PDB entry 8YEU | X-ray diffraction, 3.05 A resolution | chains D and E of the 6 polymer chains in the assembly

[Chain D]
Protein: Tubulin beta chain
Organism: Sus scrofa
Reference sequence: A0A8D0VN39 (A0A8D0VN39_PIG); numbering as in UniProt (aligned over 1-431)
Chain sequence (431 residues; each row starts with the number of its first residue):
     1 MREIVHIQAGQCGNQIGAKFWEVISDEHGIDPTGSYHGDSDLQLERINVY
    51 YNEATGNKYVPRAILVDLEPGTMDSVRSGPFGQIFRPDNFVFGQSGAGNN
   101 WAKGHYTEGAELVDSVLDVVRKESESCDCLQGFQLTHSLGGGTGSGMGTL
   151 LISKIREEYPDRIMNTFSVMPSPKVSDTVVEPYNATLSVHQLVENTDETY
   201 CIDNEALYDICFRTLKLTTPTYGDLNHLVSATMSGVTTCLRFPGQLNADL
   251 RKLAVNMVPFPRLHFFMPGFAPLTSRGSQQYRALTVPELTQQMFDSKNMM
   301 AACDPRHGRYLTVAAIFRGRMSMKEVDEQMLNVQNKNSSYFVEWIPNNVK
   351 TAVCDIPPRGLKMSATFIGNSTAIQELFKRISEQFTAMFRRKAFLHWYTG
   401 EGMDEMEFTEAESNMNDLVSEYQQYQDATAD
Disordered / not traced: 274-283
Residues lining bound ligands:
  - A1D6L (6-fluoranyl-4-(6-methoxy-3,4-dihydro-2H-quinolin-1-yl)quinazolin-2-amine): Val236, Cys239, Leu240, Leu246, Ala248, Asp249, Lys252, Leu253, Asn256, Met257, Ala314, Ala315, Ile316, Lys350, Thr351, Ala352
  - GDP (guanosine-5'-diphosphate): Gly10, Gln11, Cys12, Gln15, Ile16, Asp67, Ala97, Ser138, Gly140, Gly141, Gly142, Thr143, Gly144, Val169, Val175, Ser176, Glu181, Asn204, Leu207, Tyr222, Leu225, Asn226

[Chain E]
Protein: Stathmin-4
Organism: Rattus norvegicus
Reference sequence: P63043 (STMN4_RAT); residues 5-145 here correspond to UniProt positions 49-189 (UniProt number = residue number + 44)
Chain sequence (143 residues; numbered 3 to 145; the number before each row is that of its first residue):
     3 MADMEVIELNKCTSGQSFEVILKPPSFDGVPEFNASLPRRRDPSLEEIQK
    53 KLEAAEERRKYQEAELLKHLAEKREHEREVIQKAIEENNNFIKMAKEKLA
   103 QKMESNKENREAHLAAMLERLQEKDKHAEEVRKNKELKEEASR
Disordered / not traced: 3-5, 29-43, 142-145
Differences from the reference sequence: initiating methionine (3); expression tag (4)

[Interface between chain D and chain E]
Residue-residue contacts - 23 pairs, chain D then chain E:
  Tyr106(D) with His129(E), hydrogen bond; Ala130(E), hydrophobic; Val133(E), hydrophobic; Arg134(E), hydrogen bond (backbone-side chain)
  Ala110(D) with Arg134(E)
  Ser153(D) with Leu123(E); Lys126(E)
  Lys154(D) with Asp127(E), salt bridge
  Arg156(D) with Leu123(E)
  Glu157(D) with Leu120(E); Leu123(E); Gln124(E); Asp127(E)
  Pro160(D) with Leu116(E), hydrophobic; Met119(E)
  Gln191(D) with Lys126(E), hydrogen bond
  Gly400(D) with Lys137(E); Lys140(E)
  Glu401(D) with Val133(E); Lys137(E)
  Gly402(D) with Val133(E); Asn136(E)
  Glu407(D) with His129(E), salt bridge
Other interface residues (no listed pair), chain D (16 interface residues in all): Thr107, Asp161, Asn195, Met403
Other interface residues (no listed pair), chain E (15 interface residues in all): Arg112

[In short]
16 residues of chain D face 15 of chain E across their interface; the contacts include 3 hydrogen bonds and 2
salt bridges. Among the polar pairs are Lys154(D)-Asp127(E), Glu407(D)-His129(E) and Tyr106(D)-His129(E).
Chain D binds compound A1D6L and GDP.
Here chain D is Tubulin beta chain (Sus scrofa) and chain E is Stathmin-4 (Rattus norvegicus). Entry 8YEU
(Tubulin-RB3_SLD-TTL in complex with compound 2NH2) was determined by X-ray diffraction.
